Entry 6RLC (X-ray diffraction, 2.20 A resolution); this record covers chains A and B.

== Chain A (and B) ==
Molecule: Syntenin-1
Source organism: Homo sapiens
Notes: chain B of this document is another copy of the same molecule, construct and numbering; everything in this record applies to it too
UniProt: O00560 (SDCB1_HUMAN); residue numbers follow UniProt; this construct covers 113-273
Amino-acid sequence (166 residues; numbered 108 to 273; the number before each row is that of its first residue):
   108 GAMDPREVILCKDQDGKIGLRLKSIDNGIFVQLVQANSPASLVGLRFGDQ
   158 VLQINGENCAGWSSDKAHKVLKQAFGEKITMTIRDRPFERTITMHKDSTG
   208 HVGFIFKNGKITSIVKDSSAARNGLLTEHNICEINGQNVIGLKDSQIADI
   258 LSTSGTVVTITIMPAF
Unresolved in the structure: 108-110 (chain B: 108-110, 273)
Construct notes: expression tag (108-112)
UniProt features mapped onto this chain:
  - binding site (a 1,2-diacyl-sn-glycero-3-phospho-(1D-myo-inositol-4,5-bisphosphate)): Asn215, Lys250, Asp251
Ligand contacts: K7Z ((2S)-2-[3-(4-chlorophenyl)sulfanylpropanoylamino]-3-methyl-butanoic acid): Gly207, His208, Val209, Gly210, Phe211, Ile212, Phe213, Asp251, Ser252, Ala255, Leu258
Reported in the primary citation:
  - binding site for K7Z: Gly210, Phe211
  - binding site for K7Z: Phe213 (proposed by the authors, not directly observed)

== How chain A and chain B interact ==
Pairs across the interface - 42 pairs, chain A then chain B:
  Asp133(A) with Leu233(B); Thr234(B), hydrogen bond (backbone-backbone); Glu235(B); His236(B), salt bridge
  Asn134(A) with Thr234(B), hydrogen bond
  Gly135(A) with Leu233(B)
  Phe137(A) with Leu233(B), hydrophobic
  Gln157(A) with Gly231(B), hydrogen bond (side chain-backbone); Leu233(B)
  Leu159(A) with Gly231(B)
  Gln160(A) with Arg229(B), hydrogen bond (side chain-backbone)
  Asn165(A) with Asp224(B); Ala228(B); Arg229(B)
  Ala167(A) with Ala228(B), hydrophobic
  Arg191(A) with Arg197(B); Ile199(B); Asn230(B), hydrogen bond (side chain-backbone); Gly231(B)
  Pro194(A) with Arg197(B)
  Phe195(A) with Leu233(B), hydrophobic
  Arg197(A) with Pro194(B)
  Ile199(A) with Arg191(B)
  Ala228(A) with Ala167(B), hydrophobic
  Arg229(A) with Leu159(B); Gln160(B), hydrogen bond (backbone-side chain); Asn165(B)
  Asn230(A) with Arg191(B), hydrogen bond (backbone-side chain)
  Gly231(A) with Gln157(B), hydrogen bond (backbone-side chain); Arg191(B)
  Leu233(A) with Ile132(B); Asp133(B); Gly135(B); Phe137(B), hydrophobic; Gln157(B); Phe195(B), hydrophobic
  Thr234(A) with Asp133(B), hydrogen bond (backbone-backbone); Asn134(B), hydrogen bond
  Glu235(A) with Asp133(B)
  His236(A) with Asp133(B), salt bridge; Phe195(B)
  Pro271(A) with Phe195(B), hydrophobic
Interface residues without a listed pair, chain A (27 interface residues in all): Asp111, Ile132, Ile221, Asp224
Interface residues without a listed pair, chain B (25 interface residues in all): Ile221

== Summary ==
27 residues of chain A face 25 of chain B across their interface; the contacts include 10 hydrogen bonds and 2
salt bridges. Polar contacts include Asp133(A)-His236(B), Asn134(A)-Thr234(B) and Gln157(A)-Gly231(B). Bound
to chain A: compound K7Z. From the paper: a binding site for K7Z at Gly210(A), Phe211(A) and Phe213(A).
Both chains are Syntenin-1 (Homo sapiens). Entry 6RLC (Crystal structure of the PDZ tandem of syntenin in
complex with fragment F13) was determined by X-ray diffraction together with 6R9H from the same study.
